Entry 1Y3B (X-ray diffraction, 1.80 A resolution); this record covers chains E and I.

# Chain E
Molecule: subtilisin BPN'
Organism: Bacillus amyloliquefaciens
Notes: EC 3.4.21.62; engineered mutation(s): C-terminal 6-His tag
Reference sequence: P00782 (SUBT_BACAM); residues 1-275 here correspond to UniProt positions 108-382 (UniProt number = residue number + 107)
Sequence (281 residues; row label = number of the first residue in the row):
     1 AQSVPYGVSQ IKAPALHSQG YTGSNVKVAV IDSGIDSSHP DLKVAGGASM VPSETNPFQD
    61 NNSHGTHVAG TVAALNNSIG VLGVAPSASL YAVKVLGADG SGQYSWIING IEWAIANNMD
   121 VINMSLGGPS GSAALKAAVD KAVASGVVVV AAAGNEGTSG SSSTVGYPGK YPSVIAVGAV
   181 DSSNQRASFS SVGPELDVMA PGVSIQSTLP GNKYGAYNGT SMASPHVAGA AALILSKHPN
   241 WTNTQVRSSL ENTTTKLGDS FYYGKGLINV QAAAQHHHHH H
Construct notes: expression tag (276-281)
Bound ions: Ca2+: Gln2, Asp41, Leu75, Asn77, Ile79, Val81; Na+: Gly169, Tyr171, Val174

# Chain I
Molecule: chymotrypsin inhibitor 2
Organism: Hordeum vulgare
Reference sequence: Q40059 (Q40059_HORVU); residues 21-83 here correspond to UniProt positions 22-84 (UniProt number = residue number + 1)
Sequence (64 residues; each row starts with the number of its first residue):
    20 MKTEWPELVG KSVEEAKKVI LQDKPAAQII VLPVGTIVTM SYRIDRVRLF VDRLDNIAQV
    80 PRVG
Construct notes: initiating methionine (20); engineered mutation Ser60 (Glu61 in Q40059)

# How chain E and chain I interact
Contacting residue pairs (44):
  His64(E) - Thr58(I)
  His64(E) - Met59(I)
  His64(E) - Ser60(I)
  Leu96(E) - Ile56(I)
  Leu96(E) - Thr58(I)
  Asp99(E) - Ile49(I)
  Asp99(E) - Leu51(I)
  Gly100(E) - Ile56(I)
  Gly100(E) - Val57(I)
  Gly100(E) - Thr58(I)  hydrogen bond (backbone-backbone)
  Ser101(E) - Ile56(I)
  Ser101(E) - Val57(I)
  Gly102(E) - Thr55(I)
  Gly102(E) - Ile56(I)  hydrogen bond (backbone-backbone)
  Gln103(E) - Thr55(I)
  Tyr104(E) - Gly54(I)
  Tyr104(E) - Thr55(I)
  Tyr104(E) - Ile56(I)  hydrophobic
  Ile107(E) - Ile56(I)  hydrophobic
  Ser125(E) - Thr58(I)
  Ser125(E) - Met59(I)  hydrogen bond (backbone-backbone)
  Leu126(E) - Ile56(I)  hydrophobic
  Leu126(E) - Val57(I)
  Leu126(E) - Met59(I)
  Gly127(E) - Ile56(I)
  Gly127(E) - Val57(I)  hydrogen bond (backbone-backbone)
  Gly127(E) - Met59(I)
  Gly128(E) - Ile56(I)
  Pro129(E) - Gln78(I)
  Ala152(E) - Met59(I)  hydrophobic
  Gly154(E) - Met59(I)
  Asn155(E) - Met59(I)  hydrogen bond (side chain-backbone)
  Asn155(E) - Ser60(I)  hydrogen bond (side chain-backbone)
  Asn155(E) - Tyr61(I)
  Glu156(E) - Arg81(I)  salt bridge
  Phe189(E) - Tyr61(I)  hydrophobic
  Tyr217(E) - Arg62(I)
  Asn218(E) - Ser60(I)
  Asn218(E) - Tyr61(I)  hydrogen bond (backbone-backbone)
  Gly219(E) - Met59(I)
  Gly219(E) - Tyr61(I)
  Thr220(E) - Met59(I)  hydrogen bond (backbone-backbone)
  Ser221(E) - Met59(I)  hydrogen bond (side chain-backbone)
  Ser221(E) - Ser60(I)  hydrogen bond (side chain-backbone)
Other interface residues (no listed pair), chain E (26 interface residues in all): Ser63, Tyr167
Other interface residues (no listed pair), chain I (14 interface residues in all): Arg67

# In short
The interface between chain E and chain I involves 26 residues on one side and 14 on the other; the contacts
include 10 hydrogen bonds and 1 salt bridge. Among the polar pairs are Glu156(E)-Arg81(I), Asn155(E)-Met59(I)
and Asn155(E)-Ser60(I).
Chain E is subtilisin BPN' (Bacillus amyloliquefaciens) and chain I is chymotrypsin inhibitor 2 (Hordeum
vulgare); the structure, Crystal structure of the complex of subtilisin BPN' with chymotrypsin inhibitor 2
E60S mutant, was determined by X-ray diffraction, deposited together with 1Y1K, 1Y33, 1Y34, 1Y3C, 1Y3D, 1Y3F
and 3 further entries.
